PDB entry 4UO0 | X-ray diffraction, 1.90 A resolution | chains A and C of the 6 polymer chains in the assembly

Chain A (and C):
Name: Hemagglutinin
From: Influenza A virus (A/EQUINE/RICHMOND/1/2007)(H3N8))
Notes: chain C of this document is another copy of the same molecule, construct and numbering; everything in this record applies to it too
UniProtKB: C3TUR9 (C3TUR9_9INFA); residues 1-329 here correspond to UniProt positions 18-346 (UniProt number = residue number + 17)
Chain sequence (329 residues; numbered 1 to 329; the number before each row is that of its first residue):
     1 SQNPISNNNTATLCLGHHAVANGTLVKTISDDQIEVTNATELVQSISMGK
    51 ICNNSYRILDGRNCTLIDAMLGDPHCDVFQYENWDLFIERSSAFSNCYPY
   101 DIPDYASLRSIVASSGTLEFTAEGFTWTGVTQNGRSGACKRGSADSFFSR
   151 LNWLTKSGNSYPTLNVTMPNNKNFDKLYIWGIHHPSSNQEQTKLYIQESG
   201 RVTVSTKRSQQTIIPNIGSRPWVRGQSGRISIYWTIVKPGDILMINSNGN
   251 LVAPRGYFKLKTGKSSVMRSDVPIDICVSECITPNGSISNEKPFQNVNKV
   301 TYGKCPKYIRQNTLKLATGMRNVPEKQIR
Not modelled in the structure: 1, 327-329 (chain C: 1-6, 327-329)
Cystine bridges: Cys-52/Cys-277, Cys-64/Cys-76, Cys-97/Cys-139, Cys-281/Cys-305
Covalently attached groups: glycan linked to Asn-8, Asn-165; N-acetylglucosamine (NAG) linked to Asn-22, Asn-38, Asn-53, Asn-63, Asn-285
What the authors report for this chain:
  - specificity-determining residues: Trp-222

Chain A / chain C interface:
Residue-residue contacts - 23 pairs, chain A then chain C:
  Asp-101(A) / Gln-210(C)  hydrogen bond
  His-184(A) / Gln-210(C)
  Asn-216(A) / Gln-210(C)  hydrogen bond
  Asn-216(A) / Thr-212(C)
  Ile-217(A) / Arg-201(C)  hydrogen bond (backbone-side chain)
  Ile-217(A) / Thr-203(C)  hydrogen bond (backbone-side chain)
  Gly-218(A) / Arg-201(C)
  Gly-218(A) / Asn-246(C)
  Ser-219(A) / Asn-165(C)
  Ser-219(A) / Ser-205(C)
  Ser-219(A) / Met-244(C)
  Ser-219(A) / Asn-246(C)
  Arg-220(A) / Ser-205(C)
  Arg-220(A) / Gln-210(C)
  Arg-220(A) / Met-244(C)
  Pro-221(A) / Ser-205(C)
  Pro-221(A) / Thr-206(C)
  Pro-221(A) / Lys-207(C)
  Pro-221(A) / Ile-242(C)  hydrophobic
  Pro-221(A) / Met-244(C)
  Val-223(A) / Lys-207(C)
  Arg-229(A) / Thr-206(C)  hydrogen bond (side chain-backbone)
  Ser-231(A) / Gln-210(C)  hydrogen bond

In short:
The chain A/chain C interface involves 11 residues from each chain, with 6 hydrogen bonds. Polar pairs include
Asp-101(A)/Gln-210(C), Asn-216(A)/Gln-210(C) and Ile-217(A)/Arg-201(C). Covalently linked N-acetylglucosamine:
at Asn-22(A), Asn-38(A), Asn-53(A), Asn-63(A) and Asn-285(A). From the paper: the specificity determinant
Trp-222(A).
Both chains are Hemagglutinin (Influenza A virus (A/EQUINE/RICHMOND/1/2007)(H3N8))). Entry 4UO0 (Structure of
the A_Equine_Richmond_07 H3 haemagglutinin) was determined by X-ray diffraction (same publication as 4UNW,
4UNX, 4UNY, 4UNZ, 4UO1, 4UO2 and 8 further entries).
